Entry 4LSU (X-ray diffraction, 2.30 A resolution); this record covers chains G and H of the 3 polymer chains in the assembly.

== Chain G ==
Name: HIV-1 clade A/E strain 93TH057 GP120
Source organism: Human immunodeficiency virus 1
Sequence (353 residues; each row starts with the number of its first residue; note: 96 numbers in that range are skipped by the numbering (no residue carries them; nothing is unmodelled there)):
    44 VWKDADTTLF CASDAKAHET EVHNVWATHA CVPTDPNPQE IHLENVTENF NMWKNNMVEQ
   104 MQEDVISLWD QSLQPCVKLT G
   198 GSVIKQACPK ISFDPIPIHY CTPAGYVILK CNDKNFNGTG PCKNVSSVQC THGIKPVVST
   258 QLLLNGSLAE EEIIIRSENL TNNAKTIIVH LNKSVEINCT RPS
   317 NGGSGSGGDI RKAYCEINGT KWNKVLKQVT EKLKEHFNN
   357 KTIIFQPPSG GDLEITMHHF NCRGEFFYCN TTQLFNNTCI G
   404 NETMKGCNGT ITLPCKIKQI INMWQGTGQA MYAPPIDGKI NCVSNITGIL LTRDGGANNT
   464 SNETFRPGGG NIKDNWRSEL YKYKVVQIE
Disordered / not traced: 317-323
Cystine bridges: Cys-54/Cys-74, Cys-119/Cys-205, Cys-218/Cys-247, Cys-228/Cys-239, Cys-296/Cys-331, Cys-378/Cys-445, Cys-385/Cys-418, Cys-395/Cys-410
Glycans and other covalent adducts: N-acetylglucosamine (NAG) linked to Asn-234, Asn-241, Asn-262, Asn-276, Asn-289, Asn-295, Asn-334, Asn-355, Asn-386, Asn-448

== Chain H ==
Name: Heavy chain of antibody vrc-PG20
Source organism: Homo sapiens
Notes: antibody fragment or engineered binder
Sequence (227 residues; numbered 1 to 218 plus 9 insertion-coded residues; the number before each row is that of its first residue; a row labelled like 82A-82C holds insertion residues (82A, then the next letters in order)):
     1 EVHLMQSGTE MKKPGASVRV TCQTSGYTFS DYFIHWLRQV PGRGFEWMGW MN
   52A P
    53 QWGQVNYART FQGRVTMTRD VYREVAYLDL
82A-82C RSL
    83 TFADTAVYFC ARRMRSQD
100A-100E REWDF
   101 QHWGQGTRII VSSASTKGPS VFPLAPSSKS TSGGTAALGC LVKDYFPEPV TVSWNSGALT
   161 SGVHTFPAVL QSSGLYSLSS VVTVPSSSLG TQTYICNVNH KPSNTKVDKK VEPKSCDK
Disordered / not traced: 129-131, 217-218
Modified residues: Glu-1 (pyroglutamic acid; PCA)
Cystine bridges: Cys-22/Cys-92, Cys-140/Cys-196

== Chain G / chain H interface ==
Residue-residue contacts - 49 pairs, chain G then chain H:
  Lys-97(G) / Asp-100(H)  salt bridge
  Leu-122(G) / Tyr-74(H)  hydrogen bond (backbone-side chain)
  Thr-123(G) / Tyr-74(H)
  Gly-124(G) / Tyr-74(H)
  Thr-257(G) / Trp-54(H)
  Asn-279(G) / Trp-100C(H)  hydrogen bond
  Asn-280(G) / Trp-47(H)
  Asn-280(G) / Trp-50(H)  hydrogen bond
  Asn-280(G) / Asn-58(H)
  Asn-280(G) / Trp-100C(H)
  Ala-281(G) / Trp-50(H)
  Ala-281(G) / Glu-100B(H)
  Lys-282(G) / Asp-100(H)  hydrogen bond (side chain-backbone)
  Ser-365(G) / Val-57(H)
  Ser-365(G) / Tyr-59(H)
  Gly-366(G) / Val-57(H)
  Gly-367(G) / Trp-54(H)
  Gly-367(G) / Gly-55(H)
  Asp-368(G) / Trp-54(H)  hydrogen bond (backbone-backbone)
  Asp-368(G) / Arg-71(H)  salt bridge
  Glu-370(G) / Trp-54(H)
  Ile-371(G) / Trp-54(H)  hydrophobic
  Ile-371(G) / Gln-56(H)
  Asn-425(G) / Trp-54(H)  hydrogen bond (backbone-side chain)
  Met-426(G) / Trp-54(H)
  Trp-427(G) / Trp-54(H)  hydrophobic
  Thr-430(G) / Ser-30(H)
  Gly-431(G) / Tyr-74(H)
  Gln-432(G) / Tyr-74(H)
  Thr-455(G) / Gln-56(H)  hydrogen bond
  Thr-455(G) / Asn-58(H)
  Arg-456(G) / Asn-58(H)  hydrogen bond (backbone-side chain)
  Asp-457(G) / Asn-58(H)
  Asp-457(G) / Gln-64(H)  hydrogen bond
  Gly-458(G) / Trp-47(H)
  Gly-458(G) / Asn-58(H)  hydrogen bond (backbone-side chain)
  Gly-458(G) / Tyr-59(H)
  Gly-458(G) / Ala-60(H)
  Gly-458(G) / Arg-61(H)
  Gly-459(G) / Trp-47(H)
  Ala-460(G) / Arg-61(H)
  Ala-460(G) / Thr-62(H)
  Asn-465(G) / Arg-61(H)
  Glu-466(G) / Arg-61(H)  salt bridge
  Thr-467(G) / Arg-61(H)  hydrogen bond
  Arg-469(G) / Gln-64(H)
  Gly-471(G) / Gln-56(H)
  Gly-473(G) / Gln-56(H)
  Asn-474(G) / Gln-53(H)
Other interface residues (no listed pair), chain G (39 interface residues in all): Glu-275, Asn-461, Thr-463, Gly-472, Ile-475
Other interface residues (no listed pair), chain H (22 interface residues in all): Phe-33, Asn-52, Val-73
Interface features reported in the paper:
  - specific contacts: Arg-71(H)/Asp-368(G) (salt bridge)
  - epitope / paratope residues, chain H: Arg-71(H)

== Overview ==
39 residues of chain G face 22 of chain H across their interface; the contacts include 11 hydrogen bonds and 3
salt bridges. Polar pairs include Lys-97(G)/Asp-100(H), Asp-368(G)/Arg-71(H) and Glu-466(G)/Arg-61(H). The
authors report a salt bridge between Arg-71(H) and Asp-368(G). The paper reports the epitope/paratope residue
Arg-71(H).
Here chain G is HIV-1 clade A/E strain 93TH057 GP120 (Human immunodeficiency virus 1) and chain H is Heavy
chain of antibody vrc-PG20 (Homo sapiens). Entry 4LSU (Crystal structure of broadly and potently neutralizing
antibody VRC-PG20 in complex with HIV-1 clade A/E 93TH057 ...) was determined by X-ray diffraction, deposited
together with 4LSP, 4LSQ, 4LSR, 4LSS, 4LST and 4LSV.
